2FSS - chains A and D; structure by X-ray diffraction, 1.70 A resolution.

# Chain A (and D)
Molecule: formate dehydrogenase
Source organism: Candida boidinii
Notes: EC 1.2.1.2; chain D of this document is another copy of the same molecule, construct and numbering; everything in this record applies to it too
Sequence (365 residues; numbered 0 to 364; the number before each row is that of its first residue; numbering starts at 0):
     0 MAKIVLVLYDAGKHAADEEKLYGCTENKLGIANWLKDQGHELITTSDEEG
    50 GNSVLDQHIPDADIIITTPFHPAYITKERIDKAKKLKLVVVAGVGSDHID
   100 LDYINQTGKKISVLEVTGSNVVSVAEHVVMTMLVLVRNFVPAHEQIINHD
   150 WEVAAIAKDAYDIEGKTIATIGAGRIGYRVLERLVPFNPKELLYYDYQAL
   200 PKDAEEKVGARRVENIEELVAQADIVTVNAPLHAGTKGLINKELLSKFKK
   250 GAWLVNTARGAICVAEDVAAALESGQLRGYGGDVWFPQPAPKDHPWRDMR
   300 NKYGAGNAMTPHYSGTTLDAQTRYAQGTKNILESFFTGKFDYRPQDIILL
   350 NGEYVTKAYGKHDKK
Disordered / not traced: 0, 354-364 (chain D: 0, 9-17, 46-52, 354-364)
Sequence notes: cloning artifact (0-1); engineered mutation Glu-47 (Lys in 7657869)

# Interface between chain A and chain D
Pairs across the interface (156; chain A residue first):
  Tyr-8(A) / Ala-153(D)  hydrophobic
  Ala-10(A) / Ala-153(D)  hydrophobic
  His-13(A) / Glu-151(D)  salt bridge
  His-13(A) / Ala-153(D)
  His-13(A) / Ala-154(D)
  His-13(A) / Lys-157(D)  hydrogen bond
  Asp-16(A) / Lys-157(D)  salt bridge
  Asp-16(A) / Tyr-302(D)
  Glu-17(A) / Lys-157(D)
  Leu-20(A) / Ala-156(D)
  Leu-20(A) / Lys-157(D)
  Val-121(A) / Glu-163(D)
  Ser-122(A) / Arg-136(D)  hydrogen bond (backbone-side chain)
  Ser-122(A) / Asp-161(D)  hydrogen bond
  Glu-125(A) / Arg-136(D)  salt bridge
  Glu-125(A) / Asp-161(D)
  Glu-125(A) / Ile-162(D)  hydrogen bond (side chain-backbone)
  Glu-125(A) / Glu-163(D)  hydrogen bond (side chain-backbone)
  His-126(A) / Arg-136(D)  hydrogen bond
  Val-128(A) / Phe-186(D)  hydrophobic
  Met-129(A) / Leu-132(D)
  Met-129(A) / Val-133(D)  hydrophobic
  Met-129(A) / Arg-136(D)
  Met-129(A) / Phe-138(D)  hydrophobic
  Leu-132(A) / Met-129(D)
  Leu-132(A) / Leu-132(D)  hydrophobic
  Val-133(A) / Met-129(D)
  Val-133(A) / Val-133(D)  hydrophobic
  Val-133(A) / Phe-138(D)  hydrophobic
  Arg-136(A) / Ser-122(D)  hydrogen bond (side chain-backbone)
  Arg-136(A) / Glu-125(D)  salt bridge
  Arg-136(A) / His-126(D)
  Arg-136(A) / Met-129(D)
  Arg-136(A) / Tyr-312(D)  hydrogen bond (backbone-side chain)
  Arg-136(A) / Ser-313(D)  hydrogen bond (side chain-backbone)
  Arg-136(A) / Thr-316(D)
  Asn-137(A) / Tyr-312(D)
  Phe-138(A) / Met-129(D)  hydrophobic
  Phe-138(A) / Val-133(D)  hydrophobic
  Phe-138(A) / Val-139(D)  hydrophobic
  Phe-138(A) / Ala-307(D)
  Phe-138(A) / Thr-309(D)
  Phe-138(A) / Tyr-312(D)
  Val-139(A) / Phe-138(D)  hydrophobic
  Val-139(A) / His-142(D)
  Ala-141(A) / Thr-309(D)
  Ala-141(A) / Pro-310(D)
  Ala-141(A) / Tyr-312(D)  hydrophobic
  His-142(A) / Val-139(D)
  His-142(A) / Asn-306(D)  hydrogen bond (side chain-backbone)
  His-142(A) / Met-308(D)  hydrogen bond (side chain-backbone)
  Glu-143(A) / Glu-143(D)
  Gln-144(A) / Arg-296(D)
  Gln-144(A) / Pro-310(D)
  Ile-145(A) / Trp-284(D)  hydrophobic
  Ile-145(A) / Arg-296(D)  hydrogen bond (backbone-side chain)
  Ile-145(A) / Met-308(D)  hydrophobic
  Ile-145(A) / Thr-309(D)
  Ile-145(A) / Pro-310(D)
  Ile-146(A) / Glu-143(D)
  Ile-146(A) / Arg-296(D)
  Ile-146(A) / Arg-299(D)
  His-148(A) / Lys-291(D)  hydrogen bond (side chain-backbone)
  His-148(A) / Arg-296(D)
  His-148(A) / Asp-297(D)  salt bridge
  Asp-149(A) / Arg-296(D)  hydrogen bond (backbone-side chain)
  Trp-150(A) / Trp-284(D)
  Trp-150(A) / Gln-287(D)
  Trp-150(A) / Pro-288(D)
  Trp-150(A) / Ala-289(D)
  Trp-150(A) / Arg-296(D)
  Trp-150(A) / Pro-310(D)  hydrophobic
  Trp-150(A) / His-311(D)
  Val-152(A) / His-311(D)
  Val-152(A) / Tyr-312(D)  hydrophobic
  Ile-155(A) / Tyr-312(D)  hydrophobic
  Ala-156(A) / Thr-315(D)
  Ala-156(A) / Leu-317(D)
  Lys-157(A) / Leu-317(D)
  Ala-159(A) / Tyr-312(D)  hydrophobic
  Ala-159(A) / Thr-316(D)
  Ala-159(A) / Leu-317(D)  hydrogen bond (backbone-backbone)
  Tyr-160(A) / Thr-316(D)
  Tyr-160(A) / Leu-317(D)
  Tyr-160(A) / Asp-318(D)
  Asp-161(A) / Ser-122(D)  hydrogen bond
  Asp-161(A) / Glu-125(D)
  Asp-161(A) / Thr-316(D)  hydrogen bond
  Asp-161(A) / Asp-318(D)  hydrogen bond (backbone-side chain)
  Asp-161(A) / Arg-322(D)  salt bridge
  Ile-162(A) / Glu-125(D)  hydrogen bond (backbone-side chain)
  Glu-163(A) / Val-121(D)
  Glu-163(A) / Glu-125(D)  hydrogen bond (backbone-side chain)
  Glu-163(A) / Arg-322(D)  salt bridge
  Lys-165(A) / Asp-318(D)  salt bridge
  Glu-181(A) / Pro-185(D)
  Arg-182(A) / Pro-185(D)  hydrogen bond (side chain-backbone)
  Arg-182(A) / Phe-186(D)
  Pro-185(A) / Glu-181(D)
  Pro-185(A) / Arg-182(D)  hydrogen bond (backbone-side chain)
  Pro-185(A) / Pro-185(D)  hydrophobic
  Phe-186(A) / Val-128(D)  hydrophobic
  Phe-186(A) / Arg-182(D)
  Phe-186(A) / Phe-186(D)  hydrophobic
  Trp-284(A) / Ile-145(D)  hydrophobic
  Trp-284(A) / Trp-150(D)
  Gln-287(A) / Trp-150(D)
  Pro-288(A) / Trp-150(D)
  Ala-289(A) / Trp-150(D)
  Lys-291(A) / His-148(D)
  Arg-296(A) / Gln-144(D)
  Arg-296(A) / Ile-145(D)  hydrogen bond (side chain-backbone)
  Arg-296(A) / Ile-146(D)
  Arg-296(A) / His-148(D)
  Arg-296(A) / Asp-149(D)  hydrogen bond (side chain-backbone)
  Arg-296(A) / Trp-150(D)
  Asp-297(A) / His-148(D)  salt bridge
  Arg-299(A) / Ile-146(D)
  Asn-306(A) / His-142(D)  hydrogen bond (backbone-side chain)
  Ala-307(A) / Phe-138(D)
  Ala-307(A) / His-142(D)
  Met-308(A) / His-142(D)  hydrogen bond (backbone-side chain)
  Met-308(A) / Ile-145(D)
  Thr-309(A) / Phe-138(D)
  Thr-309(A) / Ala-141(D)
  Thr-309(A) / His-142(D)
  Thr-309(A) / Ile-145(D)
  Pro-310(A) / Ala-141(D)
  Pro-310(A) / Gln-144(D)
  Pro-310(A) / Ile-145(D)
  Pro-310(A) / Trp-150(D)  hydrophobic
  His-311(A) / Trp-150(D)
  His-311(A) / Val-152(D)
  Tyr-312(A) / Arg-136(D)  hydrogen bond (side chain-backbone)
  Tyr-312(A) / Asn-137(D)
  Tyr-312(A) / Phe-138(D)
  Tyr-312(A) / Ala-141(D)  hydrophobic
  Tyr-312(A) / Val-152(D)  hydrophobic
  Tyr-312(A) / Ile-155(D)  hydrophobic
  Tyr-312(A) / Ala-159(D)  hydrophobic
  Ser-313(A) / Arg-136(D)  hydrogen bond (backbone-side chain)
  Thr-315(A) / Val-152(D)
  Thr-315(A) / Ala-156(D)
  Thr-316(A) / Arg-136(D)
  Thr-316(A) / Ala-159(D)
  Thr-316(A) / Tyr-160(D)
  Thr-316(A) / Asp-161(D)  hydrogen bond
  Leu-317(A) / Ala-156(D)
  Leu-317(A) / Lys-157(D)
  Leu-317(A) / Ala-159(D)  hydrogen bond (backbone-backbone)
  Leu-317(A) / Tyr-160(D)
  Asp-318(A) / Tyr-160(D)
  Asp-318(A) / Asp-161(D)  hydrogen bond (side chain-backbone)
  Asp-318(A) / Lys-165(D)  salt bridge
  Gln-320(A) / Ala-156(D)
  Arg-322(A) / Asp-161(D)  salt bridge
Other interface residues (no listed pair), chain A (65 interface residues in all): Lys-19, Ala-319
Other interface residues (no listed pair), chain D (64 interface residues in all): Lys-19, Leu-20, Ala-319, Gln-320

# In short
The interface between chain A and chain D involves 65 residues on one side and 64 on the other; the contacts
include 31 hydrogen bonds and 11 salt bridges. Polar contacts include His-13(A)/Glu-151(D),
Asp-16(A)/Lys-157(D) and Glu-125(A)/Arg-136(D).
Both chains are formate dehydrogenase (Candida boidinii). Entry 2FSS (Candida boidinii formate dehydrogenase
(FDH) K47E mutant) was determined by X-ray diffraction together with 2J6I from the same study.
